2ZLT - chains A and B; structure by X-ray diffraction, 1.90 A resolution.

[Chain A]
Protein: Hemoglobin subunit alpha
From: Equus caballus
Reference sequence: P01958 (HBA_HORSE); residues 1-141 here correspond to UniProt positions 2-142 (UniProt number = residue number + 1)
Sequence (141 residues; numbered 1 to 141; the number before each row is that of its first residue):
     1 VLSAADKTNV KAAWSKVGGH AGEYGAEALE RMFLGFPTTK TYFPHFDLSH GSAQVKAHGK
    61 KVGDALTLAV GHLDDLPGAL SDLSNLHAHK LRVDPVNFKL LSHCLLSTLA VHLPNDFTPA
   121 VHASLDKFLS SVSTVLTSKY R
Differences from the reference sequence: conflict D82 (Asn83 in P01958), N85 (Asp86 in P01958)
Swiss-Prot annotation at these positions:
  - binding site (O2): H58
  - binding site (heme b): H87
  - modified residue: S3 (Phosphoserine), K7 (N6-succinyllysine), T8 (Phosphothreonine), K11 (N6-succinyllysine), K16 (N6-acetyllysine), Y24 (Phosphotyrosine), K40 (N6-succinyllysine), S49 (Phosphoserine), S102 (Phosphoserine), T108 (Phosphothreonine), S124 (Phosphoserine), S131 (Phosphoserine), T134 (Phosphothreonine), T137 (Phosphothreonine), S138 (Phosphoserine)
Ion coordination: heme Fe near H87 (its only coordinating residue here)
Residues lining bound ligands: heme (HEM): M32, T39, Y42, F43, H45, F46, H58, K61, V62, A65, L66, L83, L86, H87, L91, V93, N97, F98, L101, V132, L136

[Chain B]
Protein: Hemoglobin subunit beta
From: Equus caballus
Reference sequence: P02062 (HBB_HORSE); residues 1-146 here = UniProt positions 1-146
Sequence (146 residues; row label = number of the first residue in the row):
     1 VQLSGEEKAA VLALWDKVNE EEVGGEALGR LLVVYPWTQR FFDSFGDLSN PGAVMGNPKV
    61 KAHGKKVLHS FGEGVHHLDN LKGTFAALSE LHCDKLHVDP ENFRLLGNVL VVVLARHFGK
   121 DFTPELQASY QKVVAGVANA LAHKYH
Not modelled in the structure: 146
Swiss-Prot annotation at these positions:
  - binding site (heme b): H63, H92
  - modified residue: V1 (N-acetylvaline), S44 (Phosphoserine), K59 (N6-acetyllysine), K82 (N6-acetyllysine), C93 (S-nitrosocysteine), K144 (N6-acetyllysine)
Ion coordination: heme Fe near H92 (its only coordinating residue here)
Residues lining bound ligands: heme (HEM): L31, F41, F42, S44, F45, H63, K66, V67, S70, F71, F85, L88, L91, H92, L96, V98, N102, F103, L106, V137, L141

[How chain A and chain B interact]
Contacting residue pairs (36; chain A residue first):
  R31(A) - F122(B)  hydrogen bond (side chain-backbone)
  R31(A) - T123(B)
  R31(A) - P124(B)
  R31(A) - Q127(B)  hydrogen bond
  L34(A) - P124(B)  hydrophobic
  L34(A) - A128(B)
  G35(A) - A128(B)
  F36(A) - R104(B)
  F36(A) - Q131(B)
  L100(A) - R104(B)
  H103(A) - N108(B)
  H103(A) - V111(B)
  H103(A) - V112(B)
  H103(A) - Q127(B)
  H103(A) - Q131(B)  hydrogen bond
  S107(A) - A115(B)
  S107(A) - Q127(B)  hydrogen bond
  A110(A) - V112(B)
  A110(A) - A115(B)
  A110(A) - R116(B)
  V111(A) - A115(B)
  V111(A) - G119(B)
  V111(A) - K120(B)
  P114(A) - R116(B)  hydrogen bond (backbone-side chain)
  F117(A) - R30(B)  hydrogen bond (backbone-side chain)
  F117(A) - V112(B)  hydrophobic
  F117(A) - R116(B)
  T118(A) - R30(B)
  P119(A) - R30(B)
  P119(A) - V33(B)
  P119(A) - M55(B)  hydrophobic
  H122(A) - R30(B)  hydrogen bond
  H122(A) - V34(B)
  A123(A) - V34(B)  hydrophobic
  D126(A) - V34(B)
  D126(A) - Y35(B)
Also at the interface, not in a pair above, chain A (19 interface residues in all): E30, C104, L106
Also at the interface, not in a pair above, chain B (20 interface residues in all): E125

[Overview]
19 residues of chain A and 20 residues of chain B are in contact, with 7 hydrogen bonds. Among the polar pairs
are R31(A)-F122(B), R31(A)-Q127(B) and H103(A)-Q131(B). Chain A binds heme. Bound to chain B: heme.
Here chain A is Hemoglobin subunit alpha and chain B is Hemoglobin subunit beta, both from Equus caballus.
Entry 2ZLT (Horse methemoglobin high salt, pH 7.0) was determined by X-ray diffraction, deposited together
with 2ZLU, 2ZLV, 2ZLW and 2ZLX.
